8VJI - chains A and B of the 14 polymer chains in the assembly; structure by electron microscopy, 3.30 A resolution.

# Chain A (and B)
Molecule: Major capsid protein
Organism: Chivirus chi
Notes: chain B of this document is another copy of the same molecule, construct and numbering; everything in this record applies to it too
UniProtKB: M9NUS8 (M9NUS8_9CAUD); residue numbers follow UniProt; this construct covers 1-354
Chain sequence (354 residues; numbered 1 to 354; the number before each row is that of its first residue):
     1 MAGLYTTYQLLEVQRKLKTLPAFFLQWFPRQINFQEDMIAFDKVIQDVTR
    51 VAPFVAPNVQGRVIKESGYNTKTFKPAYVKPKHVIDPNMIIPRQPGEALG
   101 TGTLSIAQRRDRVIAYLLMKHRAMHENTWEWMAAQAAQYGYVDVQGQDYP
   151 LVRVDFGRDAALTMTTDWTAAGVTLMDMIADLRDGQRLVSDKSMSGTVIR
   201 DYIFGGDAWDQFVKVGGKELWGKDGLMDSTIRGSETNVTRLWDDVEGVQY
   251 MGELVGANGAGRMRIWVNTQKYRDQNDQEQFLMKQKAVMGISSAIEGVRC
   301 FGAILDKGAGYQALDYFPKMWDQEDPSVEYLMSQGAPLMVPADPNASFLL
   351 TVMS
Not modelled in the structure: 1

# How chain A and chain B interact
Pairs across the interface (156):
  Thr6(A) with Asp37(B)
  Thr7(A) with Glu36(B); Asp37(B), hydrogen bond (side chain-backbone); Met38(B), hydrogen bond (backbone-backbone)
  Tyr8(A) with Glu36(B); Met38(B); Thr73(B)
  Gln9(A) with Phe34(B); Glu36(B), hydrogen bond; Met38(B), hydrogen bond (backbone-backbone); Ile39(B); Ala40(B), hydrogen bond (backbone-backbone)
  Leu10(A) with Ala40(B); Asp42(B)
  Leu11(A) with Ile39(B), hydrophobic; Ala40(B), hydrogen bond (backbone-backbone); Phe41(B), hydrophobic
  Val13(A) with Asp42(B); Val44(B), hydrophobic
  Gln14(A) with Asp42(B), hydrogen bond (backbone-backbone); Lys43(B); Val44(B), hydrogen bond (backbone-backbone); Lys72(B), hydrogen bond; Ala342(B), hydrogen bond (side chain-backbone); Asp343(B)
  Arg15(A) with Val44(B); Met194(B)
  Lys16(A) with Val44(B), hydrogen bond (backbone-backbone); Gln46(B), hydrogen bond (backbone-backbone); Asp191(B), hydrogen bond (side chain-backbone); Lys192(B); Ser193(B); Met194(B)
  Leu17(A) with Gln46(B); Val48(B), hydrophobic
  Lys18(A) with Gln46(B), hydrogen bond (backbone-backbone); Asp47(B), salt bridge; Val48(B); Thr49(B)
  Thr19(A) with Thr49(B)
  Leu20(A) with Thr49(B)
  Ala77(A) with Phe54(B), hydrophobic
  Tyr78(A) with Phe54(B); Val55(B), hydrogen bond (backbone-backbone); Pro57(B), hydrophobic
  Val79(A) with Ala52(B), hydrophobic; Pro53(B); Phe54(B), hydrophobic
  Lys80(A) with Pro53(B), hydrogen bond (backbone-backbone); Val55(B); Val59(B), hydrogen bond (side chain-backbone); Gln60(B), hydrogen bond (side chain-backbone); Gly61(B); Arg62(B), hydrogen bond (backbone-backbone)
  Pro81(A) with Pro53(B); Arg62(B); Ile64(B), hydrophobic
  Lys82(A) with Arg62(B), hydrogen bond (backbone-backbone); Val63(B); Ile64(B), hydrogen bond (backbone-backbone)
  His83(A) with Ile64(B), hydrogen bond (side chain-backbone); Glu66(B), salt bridge
  Val84(A) with Val63(B), hydrophobic
  Arg93(A) with Asp42(B), salt bridge; Tyr69(B), hydrogen bond (backbone-side chain)
  Gln94(A) with Tyr69(B)
  Pro95(A) with Asp42(B); Val44(B), hydrophobic; Tyr69(B)
  Tyr116(A) with Gln46(B); Glu66(B)
  Leu117(A) with Glu66(B)
  Met119(A) with Val48(B), hydrophobic
  Lys120(A) with Val48(B); Lys65(B); Glu66(B), salt bridge
  Ala123(A) with Val48(B), hydrophobic
  Met124(A) with Arg50(B); Val51(B); Ala52(B); Ile64(B), hydrophobic
  Asn127(A) with Val48(B), hydrogen bond (side chain-backbone); Thr49(B); Arg50(B), hydrogen bond (side chain-backbone)
  Thr128(A) with Val51(B); Ala52(B), hydrogen bond (side chain-backbone); Phe54(B)
  Trp131(A) with Val51(B), hydrophobic; Phe54(B), hydrophobic
  Met132(A) with Phe54(B), hydrophobic
  Gln145(A) with Phe54(B)
  Gln147(A) with Arg62(B), hydrogen bond
  Asp148(A) with Phe54(B); Val55(B); Ala56(B), hydrogen bond (backbone-backbone); Arg62(B), salt bridge
  Tyr149(A) with Phe54(B); Val55(B); Ala56(B)
  Trp221(A) with Asp224(B); Ile231(B)
  Gly222(A) with Asp224(B)
  Lys223(A) with Asp224(B)
  Leu226(A) with Arg232(B)
  Met227(A) with Thr230(B); Ile231(B); Arg232(B), hydrogen bond (backbone-backbone); Gly233(B)
  Asp228(A) with Thr230(B)
  Ser229(A) with Thr230(B), hydrogen bond (backbone-backbone); Arg232(B)
  Ser234(A) with Arg232(B), hydrogen bond (backbone-side chain)
  Glu235(A) with Arg232(B)
  Thr236(A) with Arg232(B), hydrogen bond (backbone-side chain)
  Asn237(A) with Arg232(B)
  Val238(A) with Gly233(B)
  Thr239(A) with Gly233(B); Ala257(B); Asn258(B)
  Arg240(A) with Asp224(B), hydrogen bond (side chain-backbone); Gly225(B); Leu226(B); Gly233(B), hydrogen bond (backbone-backbone); Ser234(B)
  Leu241(A) with Met176(B), hydrophobic; Thr236(B); Leu254(B), hydrophobic; Val255(B); Gly256(B); Ala260(B)
  Trp242(A) with Arg183(B); Gly261(B)
  Asp243(A) with Gln186(B); Val198(B); Arg200(B), salt bridge; Ala260(B); Gly261(B), hydrogen bond (side chain-backbone)
  Asp244(A) with Arg183(B); Gln186(B), hydrogen bond (backbone-side chain); Arg187(B), salt bridge; Ser190(B)
  Val245(A) with Arg187(B), hydrogen bond (backbone-side chain); Val198(B), hydrophobic
  Glu246(A) with Arg187(B); Asp191(B)
  Thr269(A) with Arg187(B)
  Tyr272(A) with Thr49(B); Val51(B), hydrophobic
  Arg273(A) with Asp47(B), salt bridge; Thr49(B), hydrogen bond (backbone-backbone); Arg50(B); Val51(B), hydrogen bond (backbone-backbone)
  Asp274(A) with Arg50(B), hydrogen bond (backbone-side chain)
  Gln275(A) with Arg50(B), hydrogen bond (backbone-side chain)
  Leu305(A) with Pro57(B), hydrophobic
  Met332(A) with Gln60(B)
Interface residues without a listed pair, chain A (73 interface residues in all): Ala2, His125, Val144, Gly146, Thr230, Lys271, Asp277
Interface residues without a listed pair, chain B (68 interface residues in all): Ile32, Ile45, Ile179, Asp184, Arg262, Met263

# Summary
73 residues of chain A and 68 residues of chain B are in contact, with 41 hydrogen bonds and 8 salt bridges.
Polar pairs include Lys18(A)-Asp47(B), His83(A)-Glu66(B) and Arg93(A)-Asp42(B).
Both chains are Major capsid protein (Chivirus chi). Entry 8VJI (Cryo-EM of capsid of bacteriophage Chi) was
determined by electron microscopy (same publication as 8VHX, 8VJA and 8VJH).
